PDB entry 6YN1 | X-ray diffraction, 2.35 A resolution | chains A and F of the 10 polymer chains in the assembly

[Chain A (and F)]
Protein: Histone H2A
Source organism: Xenopus laevis
Notes: chain F of this document is another copy of the same molecule, construct and numbering; everything in this record applies to it too
UniProt: Q6AZJ8 (Q6AZJ8_XENLA); residues 13-118 here correspond to UniProt positions 14-119 (UniProt number = residue number + 1)
Chain sequence (107 residues; row label = number of the first residue in the row):
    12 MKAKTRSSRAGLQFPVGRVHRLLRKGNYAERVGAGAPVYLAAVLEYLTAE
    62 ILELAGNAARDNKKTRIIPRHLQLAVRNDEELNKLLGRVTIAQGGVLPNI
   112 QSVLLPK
Not modelled in the structure: 12-15
Sequence notes: initiating methionine (12)

[How chain A and chain F interact]
Contacting residue pairs (6):
  N38(A) with N38(F); A40(F); E41(F)
  Y39(A) with N38(F)
  A40(A) with N38(F)
  E41(A) with N38(F)
Interface residues without a listed pair, chain F (4 interface residues in all): Y39

[Overview]
Chain A and chain F each contribute 4 residues to their interface.
Chain A and chain F are both Histone H2A (Xenopus laevis); the structure, Crystal structure of histone
chaperone APLF acidic domain bound to the histone H2A-H2B-H3-H4 octamer, was determined by X-ray diffraction.
